Entry 3WN5 (X-ray diffraction, 2.78 A resolution); this record covers chains B and C of the 3 polymer chains in the assembly.

# Chain B
Name: Ig gamma-1 chain C region
Organism: Homo sapiens
Reference sequence: P01857 (IGHG1_HUMAN); residues 216-445 here correspond to UniProt positions 99-328 (UniProt number = residue number - 117)
Amino-acid sequence (230 residues; row label = number of the first residue in the row):
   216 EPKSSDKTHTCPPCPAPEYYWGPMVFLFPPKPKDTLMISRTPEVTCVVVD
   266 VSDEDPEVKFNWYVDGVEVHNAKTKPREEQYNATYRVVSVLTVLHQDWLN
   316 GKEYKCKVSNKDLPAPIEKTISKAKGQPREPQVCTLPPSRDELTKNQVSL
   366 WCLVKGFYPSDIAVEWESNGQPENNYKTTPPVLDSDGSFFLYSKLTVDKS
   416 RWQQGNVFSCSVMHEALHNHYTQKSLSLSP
Unresolved in the structure: 216-234, 445
Sequence notes: engineered mutation Ser220 (Cys103 in P01857), Tyr234 (Leu117 in P01857), Tyr235 (Leu118 in P01857), Trp236 (Gly119 in P01857), Met239 (Ser122 in P01857), Asp268 (His151 in P01857), Ala298 (Ser181 in P01857), Asp327 (Ala210 in P01857), Cys349 (Tyr232 in P01857), Trp366 (Thr249 in P01857)
Disulfides: Cys261-Cys321, Cys367-Cys425
Covalent attachments: glycan linked to Asn297
Swiss-Prot annotation at these positions:
  - region: Glu216 to Ser219, Asp221 to Pro227 (Hinge)
  - glycosylation: Asn297 (N-linked (GlcNAc...) (complex) asparagine)

# Chain C
Name: Low affinity immunoglobulin gamma Fc region receptor III-A
Organism: Homo sapiens
Reference sequence: P08637 (FCG3A_HUMAN); residues -3 to 187 here correspond to UniProt positions 18-208 (UniProt number = residue number + 21)
Amino-acid sequence (197 residues; each row starts with the number of its first residue; numbers below 1 keep their minus sign (Met-3 is residue -3)):
    -3 MRTEDLPKAVVFLEPQWYRVLEKDSVTLKCQGAYSPEDQSTQWFHNESLI
    47 SSQASSYFIDAATVDDSGEYRCQTQLSTLSDPVQLEVHIGWLLLQAPRWV
    97 FKEEDPIHLRCHSWKNTALHKVTYLQNGKGRKYFHHNSDFYIPKATLKDS
   147 GSYFCRGLVGSKNVSSETVQITITQGLAVSTISSFFPPGYQHHHHHH
Unresolved in the structure: -3 to 0, 33-34, 172-193
Sequence notes: engineered mutation Gln35 (Asn56 in P08637), Gln71 (Asn92 in P08637), Gln166 (Asn187 in P08637); expression tag (188-193)
Disulfides: Cys26-Cys68, Cys107-Cys151
Covalent attachments: N-acetylglucosamine (NAG) linked to Asn42; glycan linked to Asn159
Swiss-Prot annotation at these positions:
  - site: Ala174, Val175 (Cleavage)
  - glycosylation (N-linked (GlcNAc...) asparagine): Asn42, Asn159

# Chain B / chain C interface
Residue-residue contacts (25; chain B residue first):
  Tyr235(B) with His116(C); Lys117(C); His131(C); His132(C)
  Trp236(B) with His131(C)
  Gly237(B) with Lys117(C), hydrogen bond (backbone-side chain); His131(C)
  Pro238(B) with His131(C)
  Met239(B) with Lys117(C)
  Asp265(B) with Lys117(C), salt bridge; Tyr129(C); His131(C)
  Ser267(B) with Tyr129(C), hydrogen bond (side chain-backbone); His131(C)
  Asp268(B) with Lys128(C)
  Glu269(B) with Phe130(C)
  Asp270(B) with His131(C), salt bridge
  Tyr296(B) with Lys125(C); Gly126(C), hydrogen bond (backbone-backbone)
  Asn297(B) with Thr119(C)
  Ala298(B) with Gly126(C); Arg127(C); Lys128(C); Tyr129(C)
  Thr299(B) with Tyr129(C)
Interface residues without a listed pair, chain B (15 interface residues in all): Val266
Interface residues without a listed pair, chain C (12 interface residues in all): Gly124

# Overview
15 residues of chain B face 12 of chain C across their interface; the contacts include 3 hydrogen bonds and 2
salt bridges. Polar pairs include Asp265(B)-Lys117(C), Asp270(B)-His131(C) and Gly237(B)-Lys117(C). Covalently
linked N-acetylglucosamine: at Asn42(C).
Here chain B is Ig gamma-1 chain C region and chain C is Low affinity immunoglobulin gamma Fc region receptor
III-A, both from Homo sapiens. Entry 3WN5 (Crystal structure of asymmetrically engineered Fc variant in
complex with FcgRIIIa) was determined by X-ray diffraction.
